PDB entry 6PXI | X-ray diffraction, 3.45 A resolution | chains B and C of the 6 polymer chains in the assembly

== Chain B (and C) ==
Protein: ATP-dependent protease subunit HslV
Organism: Escherichia coli
Notes: EC 3.4.25.2; chain C of this document is another copy of the same molecule, construct and numbering; everything in this record applies to it too
UniProt: P0A7B8 (HSLV_ECOLI); residues 1-174 here correspond to UniProt positions 2-175 (UniProt number = residue number + 1)
Chain sequence (174 residues; each row starts with the number of its first residue):
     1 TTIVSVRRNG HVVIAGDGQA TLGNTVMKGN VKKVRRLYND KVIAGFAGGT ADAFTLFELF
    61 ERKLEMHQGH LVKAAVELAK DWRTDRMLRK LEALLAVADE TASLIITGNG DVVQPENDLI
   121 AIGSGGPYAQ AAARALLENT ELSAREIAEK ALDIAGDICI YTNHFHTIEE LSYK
Swiss-Prot annotation at these positions:
  - active site: T1
  - binding site (Na(+)): G156, C159, T162

== Chain B / chain C interface ==
Contacting residue pairs (24; chain B residue first):
  P127(B) - Y128(C)  hydrophobic
  Y128(B) - P127(C)  hydrophobic
  Y128(B) - A131(C)
  A131(B) - Y128(C)
  A131(B) - A132(C)
  A131(B) - I154(C)  hydrophobic
  A131(B) - I158(C)
  A132(B) - A131(C)
  A132(B) - A132(C)
  A132(B) - A135(C)
  R134(B) - D157(C)  salt bridge
  R134(B) - I158(C)
  A135(B) - A132(C)
  A135(B) - L136(C)
  A135(B) - I154(C)
  L136(B) - A135(C)
  L136(B) - N139(C)
  N139(B) - L136(C)
  N139(B) - K150(C)
  K150(B) - N139(C)
  I154(B) - A131(C)  hydrophobic
  I154(B) - A135(C)
  D157(B) - R134(C)  salt bridge
  I158(B) - A131(C)  hydrophobic
Other interface residues (no listed pair), chain B (15 interface residues in all): Q130, T140, L142
Other interface residues (no listed pair), chain C (15 interface residues in all): Q130, T140, L142

== In short ==
The chain B/chain C interface involves 15 residues from each chain, with 2 salt bridges. Its one salt-bridged
contact is R134(B)-D157(C). From UniProt: active-site residue T1(B) and 3 Na+-binding residues on chain B.
Chain B and chain C are both ATP-dependent protease subunit HslV (Escherichia coli); the structure, The
crystal structure of a singly capped HslUV complex with an axial pore plug and a ..., was determined by X-ray
diffraction (same publication as 6PXK and 6PXL).
